Entry 7CRR (electron microscopy, 3.48 A resolution); this record covers chains F and K of the 11 polymer chains in the assembly.

Chain F:
Protein: Histone H4
From: Xenopus laevis
UniProt: P62799 (H4_XENLA); residues 1-102 here correspond to UniProt positions 2-103 (UniProt number = residue number + 1)
Chain sequence (102 residues; numbered 1 to 102; the number before each row is that of its first residue):
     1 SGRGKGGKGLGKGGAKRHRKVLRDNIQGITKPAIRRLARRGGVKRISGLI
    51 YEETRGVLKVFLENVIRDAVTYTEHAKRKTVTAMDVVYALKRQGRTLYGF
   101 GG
Not modelled in the structure: 1-16
UniProt features mapped onto this chain:
  - DNA-binding region: Lys16 to Lys20
  - modified residue: Ser1 (N-acetylserine), Arg3 (Asymmetric dimethylarginine), Lys5 (N6-(2-hydroxyisobutyryl)lysine), Lys8 (N6-(2-hydroxyisobutyryl)lysine), Lys12 (N6-(2-hydroxyisobutyryl)lysine), Lys16 (N6-(2-hydroxyisobutyryl)lysine), Lys20 (N6,N6,N6-trimethyllysine), Lys31 (N6-(2-hydroxyisobutyryl)lysine), Lys44 (N6-(2-hydroxyisobutyryl)lysine), Ser47 (Phosphoserine), Tyr51 (Phosphotyrosine), Lys59 (N6-(2-hydroxyisobutyryl)lysine), Lys77 (N6-(2-hydroxyisobutyryl)lysine), Lys79 (N6-(2-hydroxyisobutyryl)lysine), Tyr88 (Phosphotyrosine), Lys91 (N6-(2-hydroxyisobutyryl)lysine)
  - cross-link (Glycyl lysine isopeptide (Lys-Gly)): Lys31 (interchain with G-Cter in UFM1), Lys91 (interchain with G-Cter in ubiquitin)

Chain K:
Molecule: 187-nt DNA strand
Sequence (187 nucleotides; each row starts with the number of its first residue):
     1 ATCGCGACACCGGCACTGGAACAGGATGTATATATCTGACACGTGCCTGG
    51 AGACTAGGGAGTAATCCCCTTGGCGGTTAAAACGCGGGGGACAGCGCGTA
   101 CGTGCGTTTAAGCGGTGCTAGAGCTGTCTACGACCAATTGAGCGGCCTCG
   151 GCACCGGGATTCTCCAGGGGATCGGGCATCACCCGAT
Not modelled in the structure: 1-9, 178-187

How chain F and chain K interact:
Residue-residue contacts (11):
  Arg35(F) with DG102(K), salt bridge to the phosphate
  Arg45(F) with DC101(K), sugar contact; DG102(K), phosphate contact
  Ile46(F) with DC101(K), sugar contact; DG102(K), hydrogen bond to the phosphate
  Ser47(F) with DC101(K), phosphate contact
  Gly48(F) with DC101(K), hydrogen bond to the phosphate
  Arg78(F) with DA122(K), phosphate contact
  Lys79(F) with DG121(K), phosphate contact; DA122(K), hydrogen bond to the phosphate
  Thr80(F) with DA122(K), hydrogen bond to the phosphate

Overview:
Chain F and chain K form an interface of 8 and 4 residues respectively, with 4 hydrogen bonds and 1 salt
bridge. Among the polar pairs are Ile46(F)-DG102(K), Gly48(F)-DC101(K) and Lys79(F)-DA122(K). From UniProt: a
DNA-binding region on chain F.
Chain F is Histone H4 (Xenopus laevis) and chain K is a 187-nt DNA strand; the structure, Native NSD3 bound to
187-bp nucleosome, was determined by electron microscopy (same publication as 7CRO, 7CRP and 7CRQ).
